7NL0 - chains B and J of the 10 polymer chains in the assembly; structure by electron microscopy, 3.50 A resolution.

== Chain B ==
Protein: Histone H4
From: Homo sapiens
UniProt: P62805 (H4_HUMAN); residues 0-102 here correspond to UniProt positions 1-103 (UniProt number = residue number + 1)
Amino-acid sequence (103 residues; row label = number of the first residue in the row; numbering starts at 0):
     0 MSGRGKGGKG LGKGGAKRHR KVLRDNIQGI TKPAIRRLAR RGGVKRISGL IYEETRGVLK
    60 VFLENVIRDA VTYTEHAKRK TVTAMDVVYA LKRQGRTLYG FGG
Not modelled in the structure: 0-23
Curated features (UniProtKB/Swiss-Prot):
  - DNA-binding region: Lys16 to Lys20
  - modified residue: Ser1 (N-acetylserine), Arg3 (Asymmetric dimethylarginine), Lys5 (N6-(2-hydroxyisobutyryl)lysine), Lys8 (N6-(2-hydroxyisobutyryl)lysine), Lys12 (N6-(2-hydroxyisobutyryl)lysine), Lys16 (N6-(2-hydroxyisobutyryl)lysine), Lys20 (N6,N6,N6-trimethyllysine), Lys31 (N6-(2-hydroxyisobutyryl)lysine), Lys44 (N6-(2-hydroxyisobutyryl)lysine), Ser47 (Phosphoserine), Tyr51 (Phosphotyrosine), Lys59 (N6-(2-hydroxyisobutyryl)lysine), Lys77 (N6-(2-hydroxyisobutyryl)lysine), Lys79 (N6-(2-hydroxyisobutyryl)lysine), Thr80 (Phosphothreonine), Tyr88 (Phosphotyrosine), Lys91 (N6-(2-hydroxyisobutyryl)lysine)
  - cross-link (Glycyl lysine isopeptide (Lys-Gly)): Lys12 (interchain with G-Cter in SUMO2), Lys20 (interchain with G-Cter in SUMO2), Lys31 (interchain with G-Cter in SUMO2), Lys59 (interchain with G-Cter in SUMO2), Lys79 (interchain with G-Cter in SUMO2), Lys91 (interchain with G-Cter in SUMO2)

== Chain J ==
Molecule: 162-nt DNA strand
Sequence (162 nucleotides; row label = number of the first residue in the row; numbers below 1 keep their minus sign (DT-83 is residue -83)):
   -83 TGTCTTTATT CACAAGCTTG CACAATCCCT GCTGGACAAT TCTGAGTGAT GGCAGCTCCC
   -23 ACCTTTCCTT CTTCCTTCAC TTAGACTACA TTTATTCAGC ATCTGTATTG TTGGAGTAAG
    37 TTCCATGTTA ATACTCACCA CTGAGGATAT GTTAATACCA CT
Not modelled in the structure: -83 to -72, 60-78

== Chain B / chain J interface ==
Contacting residue pairs (12; chain B residue first):
  Arg35(B) with DT8(J), salt bridge to the phosphate
  Arg45(B) with DT7(J), hydrogen bond to the sugar; DT8(J), phosphate contact
  Ile46(B) with DT7(J), sugar contact; DT8(J), hydrogen bond to the phosphate
  Ser47(B) with DT7(J), hydrogen bond to the phosphate
  Gly48(B) with DT7(J), hydrogen bond to the phosphate
  Arg78(B) with DT28(J), phosphate contact; DG29(J), salt bridge to the phosphate
  Lys79(B) with DT27(J), salt bridge to the phosphate; DT28(J), salt bridge to the phosphate
  Thr80(B) with DT28(J), hydrogen bond to the phosphate
Also at the interface, not in a pair above, chain B (10 interface residues in all): Arg39, Lys44

== Overview ==
Chain B and chain J form an interface of 10 and 5 residues respectively, with 5 hydrogen bonds and 4 salt
bridges. Among the polar pairs are Arg45(B)-DT7(J), Ile46(B)-DT8(J) and Ser47(B)-DT7(J). UniProt lists a
DNA-binding region on chain B.
Chain B is Histone H4 (Homo sapiens) and chain J is a 162-nt DNA strand; the structure, Cryo-EM structure of
the Lin28B nucleosome core particle, was determined by electron microscopy.
